PDB entry 2GPC | X-ray diffraction, 1.90 A resolution | chains A and B

[Chain A (and B)]
Name: iron superoxide dismutase
Organism: Trypanosoma cruzi
Notes: chain B of this document is another copy of the same molecule, construct and numbering; everything in this record applies to it too
Amino-acid sequence (194 residues; each row starts with the number of its first residue):
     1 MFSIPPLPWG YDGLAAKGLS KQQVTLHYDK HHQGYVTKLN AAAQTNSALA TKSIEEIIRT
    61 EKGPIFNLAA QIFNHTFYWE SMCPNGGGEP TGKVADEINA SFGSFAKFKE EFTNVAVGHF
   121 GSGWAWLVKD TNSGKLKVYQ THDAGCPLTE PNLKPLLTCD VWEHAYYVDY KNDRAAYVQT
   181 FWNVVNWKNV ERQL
Modified positions: Cys-83 (cysteinesulfonic acid; OCS)
Bound ions: Fe2+: His-27, His-75, Asp-160, His-164

[Interface between chain A and chain B]
Contacting residue pairs (41):
  Leu-26(A) / Lys-171(B)
  Lys-30(A) / Asn-172(B)
  His-31(A) / Glu-163(B)
  His-31(A) / Tyr-167(B)  hydrogen bond
  His-31(A) / Asn-172(B)
  Tyr-35(A) / Phe-120(B)
  Asn-67(A) / Phe-120(B)
  Gln-71(A) / Phe-120(B)
  Phe-120(A) / Asn-67(B)
  Phe-120(A) / Gln-71(B)
  Phe-120(A) / Asp-143(B)
  Phe-120(A) / Ala-144(B)  hydrophobic
  Phe-120(A) / Trp-162(B)  hydrophobic
  Gly-121(A) / Ser-122(B)
  Gly-121(A) / Asp-143(B)
  Gly-121(A) / Trp-162(B)
  Ser-122(A) / Gly-121(B)
  Ser-122(A) / Ser-122(B)  hydrogen bond
  His-142(A) / His-142(B)
  His-142(A) / Asp-143(B)  salt bridge
  Asp-143(A) / Phe-120(B)
  Asp-143(A) / Gly-121(B)
  Asp-143(A) / His-142(B)  salt bridge
  Ala-144(A) / Phe-120(B)  hydrophobic
  Trp-162(A) / Phe-120(B)  hydrophobic
  Trp-162(A) / Gly-121(B)
  Trp-162(A) / Glu-163(B)
  Glu-163(A) / His-31(B)
  Glu-163(A) / Trp-162(B)
  Glu-163(A) / Glu-163(B)  hydrogen bond (side chain-backbone)
  Glu-163(A) / His-164(B)  salt bridge
  His-164(A) / Glu-163(B)  salt bridge
  His-164(A) / Tyr-167(B)
  Tyr-167(A) / His-31(B)  hydrogen bond
  Tyr-167(A) / His-164(B)
  Tyr-167(A) / Val-168(B)  hydrophobic
  Val-168(A) / Tyr-167(B)  hydrophobic
  Lys-171(A) / Gln-22(B)
  Lys-171(A) / Leu-26(B)
  Asn-172(A) / Lys-30(B)
  Asn-172(A) / His-31(B)
Also at the interface, not in a pair above, chain B (20 interface residues in all): Tyr-35

[Summary]
Chain A and chain B form an interface of 19 and 20 residues respectively; the contacts include 4 hydrogen
bonds and 4 salt bridges. Among the polar pairs are His-142(A)/Asp-143(B), Glu-163(A)/His-164(B) and
His-31(A)/Tyr-167(B). His-27(A), His-75(A), Asp-160(A) and His-164(A) form the Fe2+ site.
Chain A and chain B are both iron superoxide dismutase (Trypanosoma cruzi); the structure, The crystal
structure of the enzyme Fe-superoxide dismutase from Trypanosoma cruzi, was determined by X-ray diffraction
together with 3ESF and 2GOJ from the same study.
